4D0M - chains F and U of the 12 polymer chains in the assembly; structure by X-ray diffraction, 6.00 A resolution (low resolution: residue-level contacts below are approximate; hydrogen-bond / salt-bridge calls are withheld).

# Chain F (and U)
Protein: RAB11 family-interacting protein 3
Source organism: Homo sapiens
Notes: fragment: rab-binding domain; chain U of this document is another copy of the same molecule, construct and numbering; everything in this record applies to it too
Reference sequence: O75154 (RFIP3_HUMAN); numbering as in UniProt (aligned over 713-756)
Chain sequence (48 residues; each row starts with the number of its first residue):
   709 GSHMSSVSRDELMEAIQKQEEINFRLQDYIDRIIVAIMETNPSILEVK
Disordered / not traced: 709-714, 747-756 (chain U: 709-715)
Construct notes: expression tag (709-712)

# How chain F and chain U interact
Residue-residue contacts (7; chain F residue first):
  Arg717(F) - Ile724(U)
  Arg717(F) - Gln725(U)
  Arg717(F) - Glu728(U)
  Arg717(F) - Glu729(U)
  Gln727(F) - Arg717(U)
  Glu728(F) - Arg717(U)
  Asn731(F) - Arg717(U)
Interface residues without a listed pair, chain U (6 interface residues in all): Asp718

# Overview
The interface between chain F and chain U involves 4 residues on one side and 6 on the other.
Both chains are RAB11 family-interacting protein 3 (Homo sapiens). Entry 4D0M (Phosphatidylinositol 4-kinase
III beta in a complex with Rab11a-GTP- gamma-S and the Rab-binding domain of FIP3) was determined by X-ray
diffraction, deposited together with 4D0L.
